PDB entry 6HZ5 | electron microscopy, 4.20 A resolution (low resolution: residue-level contacts below are approximate; hydrogen-bond / salt-bridge calls are withheld) | chains I and N of the 14 polymer chains in the assembly

== Chain I ==
Protein: 5-methylcytosine-specific restriction enzyme B
Source organism: Escherichia coli (strain K12)
Notes: EC 3.1.21.-
UniProt: P15005 (MCRB_ECOLI), isoform P15005-2; residues 162-459 here correspond to UniProt positions 1-298 (UniProt number = residue number - 161)
Chain sequence (307 residues; numbered 162 to 468; the number before each row is that of its first residue):
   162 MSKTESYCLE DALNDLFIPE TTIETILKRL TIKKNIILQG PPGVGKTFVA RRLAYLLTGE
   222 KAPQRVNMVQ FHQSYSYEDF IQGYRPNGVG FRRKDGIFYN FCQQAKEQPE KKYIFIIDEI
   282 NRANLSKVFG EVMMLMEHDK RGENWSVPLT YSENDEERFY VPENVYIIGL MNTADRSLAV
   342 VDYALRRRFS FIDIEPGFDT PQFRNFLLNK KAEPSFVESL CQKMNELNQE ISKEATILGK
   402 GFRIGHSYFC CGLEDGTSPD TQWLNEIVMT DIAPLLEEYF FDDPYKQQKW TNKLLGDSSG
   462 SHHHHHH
Not modelled in the structure: 162-167, 458-468
Construct notes: expression tag (460-468)
Bound ions: Mg2+: Thr208 (together with GMP-PNP)
Residues lining bound ligands:
  - GMP-PNP (GNP; phosphoaminophosphonic acid-guanylate ester), molecule 1: Asp176, Leu177, Phe178, Pro202, Pro203, Gly204, Val205, Gly206, Lys207, Thr208, Phe209, Asp279, Glu280, Asn333, His407, Ser408, Cys411, Cys412
  - GMP-PNP (GNP), molecule 2: Glu298, Asp300, Lys301, Ala345, Arg348, Arg349
From the paper describing this entry:
  - mutagenesis - R348A: decreased catalytic activity
  - mutagenesis - R283A: abolished catalytic activity on GTP (citing earlier work)

== Chain N ==
Protein: Protein McrC
Source organism: Escherichia coli (strain K12)
UniProt: P15006 (MCRC_ECOLI); numbering as in UniProt (aligned over 1-348)
Chain sequence (348 residues; numbered 1 to 348; the number before each row is that of its first residue):
     1 MEQPVIPVRN IYYMLTYAWG YLQEIKQANL EAIPGNNLLD ILGYVLNKGV LQLSRRGLEL
    61 DYNPNTEIIP GIKGRIEFAK TIRGFHLNHG KTVSTFDMLN EDTLANRIIK STLAILIKHE
   121 KLNSTIRDEA RSLYRKLPGI STLHLTPQHF SYLNGGKNTR YYKFVISVCK FIVNNSIPGQ
   181 NKGHYRFYDF ERNEKEMSLL YQKFLYEFCR RELTSANTTR SYLKWDASSI SDQSLNLLPR
   241 METDITIRSS EKILIVDAKY YKSIFSRRMG TEKFHSQNLY QLMNYLWSLK PENGENIGGL
   301 LIYPHVDTAV KHRYKINGFD IGLCTVNLGQ EWPCIHQELL DIFDEYLK
Not modelled in the structure: 1-2, 22-27, 268-271
From the paper describing this entry:
  - catalytic residues: Asp244, Asp257, Lys259 (proposed by the authors, not directly observed)

== Chain I / chain N interface ==
Residue-residue contacts (29; chain I residue first):
  Gln234(I) with Asp97(N); Leu99(N)
  Glu239(I) with Gly74(N); Arg75(N)
  Tyr245(I) with Phe78(N)
  Arg246(I) with Ile72(N); Gly74(N)
  Pro247(I) with Ile72(N)
  Phe252(I) with Ile76(N)
  Arg283(I) with Tyr62(N)
  Ala284(I) with Tyr62(N)
  Asn285(I) with Tyr62(N); Asp97(N)
  Tyr312(I) with Arg75(N)
  Arg337(I) with Arg56(N)
  Ser338(I) with Gly57(N); Leu58(N)
  Thr397(I) with Arg56(N)
  Ile398(I) with Gln52(N); Arg55(N); Arg56(N)
  Leu399(I) with Arg55(N)
  Phe403(I) with Arg56(N)
  Glu439(I) with Arg55(N)
  Tyr440(I) with Arg55(N)
  Phe442(I) with Leu51(N); Arg55(N)
  Asp443(I) with Leu51(N); Arg55(N)
Interface residues without a listed pair, chain I (25 interface residues in all): Ser237, Lys288, Ala335, Asp336, Leu339
Interface residues without a listed pair, chain N (17 interface residues in all): Leu60, Leu87, Thr95

== Summary ==
25 residues of chain I face 17 of chain N across their interface. Bound to chain I: GMP-PNP. From the paper:
catalytic residues Asp244(N), Asp257(N) and Lys259(N); R348A of chain I reduces catalytic activity.
Chain I is 5-methylcytosine-specific restriction enzyme B and chain N is Protein McrC, both from Escherichia
coli (strain K12); the structure, Structure of McrBC without DNA binding domains (Class 1), was determined by
electron microscopy together with 6HZ4, 6HZ6, 6HZ7, 6HZ8 and 6HZ9 from the same study.
